Entry 1XMZ (X-ray diffraction, 1.38 A resolution); this record covers chains A and D of the 4 polymer chains in the assembly.

== Chain A ==
Protein: GFP-like non-fluorescent chromoprotein FP595 chain 1
Organism: Anemonia sulcata
UniProtKB: Q9GZ28 (NFCP_ANESU); residue numbers follow UniProt; this construct covers 2-62
Amino-acid sequence (74 residues; row label = number of the first residue in the row; numbers below 1 keep their minus sign (Met-10 is residue -10)):
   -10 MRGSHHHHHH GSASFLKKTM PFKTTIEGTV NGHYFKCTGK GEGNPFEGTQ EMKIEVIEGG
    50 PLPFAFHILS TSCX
Disordered / not traced: -10 to 3
Construct notes: initiating methionine (-10); expression tag (-9 to 1); cloning artifact (63)
Modified positions: NH2 (amino group) at position 63
UniProt features mapped onto this chain:
  - site: Cys62 (Cleavage)

== Chain D ==
Protein: GFP-like non-fluorescent chromoprotein FP595 chain 2
Organism: Anemonia sulcata
UniProtKB: Q9GZ28 (NFCP_ANESU); aligned to UniProt positions 63-230 over residues 65-232 (the alignment contains insertions or deletions, so no single offset holds)
Amino-acid sequence (168 residues; each row starts with the number of its first residue):
    65 MSKTFIKYVS GIPDYFKQSF PEGFTWERTT TYEDGGFLTA HQDTSLDGDC LVYKVKILGN
   125 NFPADGPVMQ NKAGRWEPGT EIVYEVDGVL RGQSLMALKC PGGRHLTCHL HTTYRSKKPA
   185 SALKMPGFHF EDHRIEIMEE VEKGKCYKQY EAAVGRYCDA APSKLGHN
Disordered / not traced: 206-207
Construct notes: chromophore (65, 65, 65); engineered mutation Gly143 (Ala in Q9GZ28)
Modified positions: Met65 (chromophore; CRK)
Covalent attachments: beta-mercaptoethanol (BME) linked to Cys114, Cys164, Cys222

== How chain A and chain D interact ==
Contacting residue pairs (5):
  Thr18(A) with His105(D)
  Asn20(A) with Glu91(D); Arg179(D)
  Gly21(A) with Glu91(D); His105(D)
Also at the interface, not in a pair above, chain A (5 interface residues in all): Glu16, Tyr23
Also at the interface, not in a pair above, chain D (4 interface residues in all): Lys120

== Overview ==
The interface between chain A and chain D involves 5 residues on one side and 4 on the other.
Chain A is GFP-like non-fluorescent chromoprotein FP595 chain 1 and chain D is GFP-like non-fluorescent
chromoprotein FP595 chain 2, both from Anemonia sulcata; the structure, Crystal structure of the dark state of
kindling fluorescent protein kfp from anemonia sulcata, was determined by X-ray diffraction.
